8SU9 - chains N and O of the 18 polymer chains in the assembly; structure by electron microscopy, 2.83 A resolution.

# Chain N (and O)
Molecule: Nucleoside triphosphate hydrolase
From: Escherichia coli
Notes: chain O of this document is another copy of the same molecule, construct and numbering; everything in this record applies to it too
UniProtKB: A0A822U1Y5 (A0A822U1Y5_ECOLX); numbering as in UniProt (aligned over 1-610)
Amino-acid sequence (610 residues; numbered 1 to 610; the number before each row is that of its first residue):
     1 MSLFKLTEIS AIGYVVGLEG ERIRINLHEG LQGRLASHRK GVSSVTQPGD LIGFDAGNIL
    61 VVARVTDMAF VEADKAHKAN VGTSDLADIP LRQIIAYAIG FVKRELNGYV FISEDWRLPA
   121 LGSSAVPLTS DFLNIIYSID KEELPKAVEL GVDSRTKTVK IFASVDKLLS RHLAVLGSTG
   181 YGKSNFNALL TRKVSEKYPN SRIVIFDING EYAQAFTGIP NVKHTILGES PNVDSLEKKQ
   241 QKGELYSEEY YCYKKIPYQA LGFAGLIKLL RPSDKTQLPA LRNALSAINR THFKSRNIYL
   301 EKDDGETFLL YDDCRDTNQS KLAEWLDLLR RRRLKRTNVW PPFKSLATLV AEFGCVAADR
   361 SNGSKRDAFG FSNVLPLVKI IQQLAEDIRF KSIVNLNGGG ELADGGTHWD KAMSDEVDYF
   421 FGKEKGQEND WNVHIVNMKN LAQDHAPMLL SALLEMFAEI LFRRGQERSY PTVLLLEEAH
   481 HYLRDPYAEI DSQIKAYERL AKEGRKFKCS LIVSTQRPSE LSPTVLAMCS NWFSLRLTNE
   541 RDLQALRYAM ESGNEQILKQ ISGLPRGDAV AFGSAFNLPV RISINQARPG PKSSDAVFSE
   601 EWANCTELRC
Unresolved in the structure: 1-2, 72-88, 485-494, 604-610 (chain O: 1-3, 73-88, 605-610)
Bound ions: Mg2+: Ser184 (together with ADP)
Residues lining bound ligands: ADP (adenosine-5'-diphosphate): Ser178, Thr179, Gly180, Tyr181, Gly182, Lys183, Ser184, Asn185, Arg566, Gly567, Ile584, Asn585, Gln586

# Interface between chain N and chain O
Pairs across the interface (67):
  Arg34(N) with Ala120(O)
  Gln47(N) with Trp116(O), hydrogen bond (side chain-backbone); Arg117(O); Leu118(O)
  Pro48(N) with Gly20(O)
  Thr66(N) with Gly20(O)
  Asp67(N) with Leu18(O); Glu19(O); Gly20(O), hydrogen bond (side chain-backbone)
  Met68(N) with Gly17(O); Leu18(O), hydrogen bond (backbone-backbone)
  Phe70(N) with Val16(O)
  Arg155(N) with Trp116(O)
  Thr179(N) with Glu551(O)
  Arg296(N) with Arg332(O)
  Asp313(N) with Pro279(O); Arg330(O), salt bridge
  Arg315(N) with Arg330(O)
  Asp316(N) with Ala357(O); Ala358(O)
  Ala368(N) with Lys275(O)
  Phe371(N) with Lys275(O)
  Ser372(N) with Lys275(O)
  Leu375(N) with Asp274(O)
  Lys379(N) with Leu278(O)
  Gln382(N) with Arg282(O)
  Glu386(N) with Phe263(O); Arg282(O), salt bridge
  Asp387(N) with Arg499(O), salt bridge
  Ile388(N) with Glu459(O)
  Arg389(N) with Phe462(O); Glu503(O), salt bridge
  Lys439(N) with Lys502(O); Lys506(O), hydrogen bond (backbone-side chain)
  Leu441(N) with Lys502(O)
  Gln443(N) with Glu498(O); Lys502(O)
  Asp444(N) with Lys495(O); Glu498(O); Arg499(O), salt bridge
  His445(N) with Arg499(O)
  Gln516(N) with Glu551(O)
  Arg517(N) with Tyr548(O); Ala549(O), hydrogen bond (side chain-backbone); Met550(O); Glu551(O), salt bridge
  Thr538(N) with Glu551(O); Gly553(O)
  Asn539(N) with Met550(O), hydrogen bond (side chain-backbone)
  Arg541(N) with Tyr548(O), hydrogen bond (side chain-backbone)
  Gly563(N) with Asp115(O)
  Pro565(N) with Glu114(O)
  Arg581(N) with Trp116(O)
  Val597(N) with Asp166(O)
  Phe598(N) with Asp166(O), hydrogen bond (backbone-side chain); Leu169(O); Lys508(O)
  Ser599(N) with Lys146(O); Asp166(O), hydrogen bond; Tyr198(O)
  Glu601(N) with Lys425(O), salt bridge; Tyr470(O); Pro471(O); Lys508(O), salt bridge
  Trp602(N) with Asn200(O); Ser201(O); Pro471(O)
Also at the interface, not in a pair above, chain N (48 interface residues in all): Thr46, Ala69, Ser178, Phe369, Asn440, Ala442, Ala596
Also at the interface, not in a pair above, chain O (51 interface residues in all): Val15, Leu121, Ser170, Thr276, Val473, Cys509, Arg547

# In short
48 residues of chain N face 51 of chain O across their interface, with 9 hydrogen bonds and 8 salt bridges.
Among the polar pairs are Asp313(N)-Arg330(O), Glu386(N)-Arg282(O) and Asp387(N)-Arg499(O). Bound to chain N:
ADP.
Chain N and chain O are both Nucleoside triphosphate hydrolase (Escherichia coli); the structure, E. coli
SIR2-HerA complex (hexamer HerA bound with dodecamer Sir2), was determined by electron microscopy, deposited
together with 8SUW, 8SUB, 8SXX, 8UAE and 8UAF.
